PDB entry 2XY5 | X-ray diffraction, 2.22 A resolution | chains A and B of the 3 polymer chains in the assembly

== Chain A ==
Molecule: DNA polymerase I
From: Geobacillus stearothermophilus
Notes: EC 2.7.7.7
UniProt: E1C9K5 (E1C9K5_BACST); residues 297-876 here correspond to UniProt positions 1-580 (UniProt number = residue number - 296)
Chain sequence (581 residues; numbered 296 to 876; the number before each row is that of its first residue):
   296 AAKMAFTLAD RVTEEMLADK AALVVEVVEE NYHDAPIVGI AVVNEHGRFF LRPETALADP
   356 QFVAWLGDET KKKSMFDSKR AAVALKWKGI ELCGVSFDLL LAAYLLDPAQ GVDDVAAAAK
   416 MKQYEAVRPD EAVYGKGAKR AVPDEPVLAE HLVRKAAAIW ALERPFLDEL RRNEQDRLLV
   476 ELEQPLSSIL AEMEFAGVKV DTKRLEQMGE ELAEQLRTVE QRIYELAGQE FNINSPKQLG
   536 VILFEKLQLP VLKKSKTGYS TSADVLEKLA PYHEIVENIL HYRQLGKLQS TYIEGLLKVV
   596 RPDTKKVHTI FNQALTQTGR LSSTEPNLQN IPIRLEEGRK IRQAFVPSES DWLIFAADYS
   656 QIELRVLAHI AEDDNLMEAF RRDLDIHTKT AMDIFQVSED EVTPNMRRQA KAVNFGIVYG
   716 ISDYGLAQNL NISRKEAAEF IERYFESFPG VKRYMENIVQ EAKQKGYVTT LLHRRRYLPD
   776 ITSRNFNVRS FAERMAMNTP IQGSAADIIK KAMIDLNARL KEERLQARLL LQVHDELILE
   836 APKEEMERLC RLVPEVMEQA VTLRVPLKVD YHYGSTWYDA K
Construct notes: expression tag (296)

== Chain B ==
Molecule: 10-nt DNA strand
Sequence (10 nucleotides; each row starts with the number of its first residue):
    20 GACCXTCCCT
Modified positions: SAY ([(2R,3S,5R)-3-hydroxy-5-(3-hydroxy-4-methanoyl-phenyl)oxolan-2-yl]methyl dihydrogen phosphate) at position 24
Covalently attached groups: ethane-1,2-diamine (EDN) linked to SAY_24
Ion coordination: Cu+: SAY_24 (together with ethane-1,2-diamine) (shared with 1 residue of chain C)

== Interface between chain A and chain B ==
Residue-residue contacts - 30 pairs, chain A then chain B:
  Lys431(A) with DG20(B), phosphate contact
  Gly432(A) with DG20(B), phosphate contact
  Ala433(A) with DG20(B), hydrogen bond to the phosphate
  Ser550(A) with SAY_24(B), base contact
  Lys551(A) with SAY_24(B), base contact
  Thr552(A) with DC23(B), phosphate contact; SAY_24(B), base contact
  Ser555(A) with DT25(B), phosphate contact
  Thr556(A) with DT25(B), hydrogen bond to the phosphate
  Ser557(A) with DT25(B), phosphate contact; DC26(B), phosphate contact
  Ala558(A) with DT25(B), phosphate contact; DC26(B), hydrogen bond to the phosphate
  Arg578(A) with DC26(B), salt bridge to the phosphate
  Lys582(A) with DC26(B), hydrogen bond to the base; DC27(B), sugar contact
  Tyr587(A) with DC27(B), sugar contact
  Arg615(A) with DT29(B), hydrogen bond to the base
  Gln624(A) with DC28(B), sugar contact
  Asn625(A) with DC27(B), hydrogen bond to the base; DC28(B), sugar contact
  Ile626(A) with DC28(B), sugar contact
  Pro627(A) with DC27(B), phosphate contact; DC28(B), phosphate contact
  Ile628(A) with DC28(B), hydrogen bond to the phosphate; DT29(B), phosphate contact
  Arg629(A) with DC28(B), hydrogen bond to the phosphate
  Val828(A) with DT29(B), phosphate contact
  His829(A) with DT29(B), sugar contact
  Asp830(A) with DT29(B), phosphate contact
Other interface residues (no listed pair), chain A (26 interface residues in all): Tyr554, Gln579, Arg637

== Overview ==
26 residues of chain A and 8 residues of chain B are in contact, with 8 hydrogen bonds and 1 salt bridge.
Polar pairs include Lys582(A)-DC26(B), Arg615(A)-DT29(B) and Asn625(A)-DC27(B). Covalently linked
ethane-1,2-diamine: at SAY_24(B).
Here chain A is DNA polymerase I (Geobacillus stearothermophilus) and chain B is a 10-nt DNA strand. Entry
2XY5 (Crystal structure of an artificial salen-copper basepair in complex with fragment DNA polymerase I from
Bacillus ...) was determined by X-ray diffraction (same publication as 2XY6 and 2XY7).
